PDB entry 5J7U | X-ray diffraction, 2.44 A resolution | chains B and C of the 6 polymer chains in the assembly

Chain B (and C):
Name: major capsid protein
Notes: chain C of this document is another copy of the same molecule, construct and numbering; everything in this record applies to it too
Amino-acid sequence (645 residues; numbered 0 to 644; the number before each row is that of its first residue; numbering starts at 0):
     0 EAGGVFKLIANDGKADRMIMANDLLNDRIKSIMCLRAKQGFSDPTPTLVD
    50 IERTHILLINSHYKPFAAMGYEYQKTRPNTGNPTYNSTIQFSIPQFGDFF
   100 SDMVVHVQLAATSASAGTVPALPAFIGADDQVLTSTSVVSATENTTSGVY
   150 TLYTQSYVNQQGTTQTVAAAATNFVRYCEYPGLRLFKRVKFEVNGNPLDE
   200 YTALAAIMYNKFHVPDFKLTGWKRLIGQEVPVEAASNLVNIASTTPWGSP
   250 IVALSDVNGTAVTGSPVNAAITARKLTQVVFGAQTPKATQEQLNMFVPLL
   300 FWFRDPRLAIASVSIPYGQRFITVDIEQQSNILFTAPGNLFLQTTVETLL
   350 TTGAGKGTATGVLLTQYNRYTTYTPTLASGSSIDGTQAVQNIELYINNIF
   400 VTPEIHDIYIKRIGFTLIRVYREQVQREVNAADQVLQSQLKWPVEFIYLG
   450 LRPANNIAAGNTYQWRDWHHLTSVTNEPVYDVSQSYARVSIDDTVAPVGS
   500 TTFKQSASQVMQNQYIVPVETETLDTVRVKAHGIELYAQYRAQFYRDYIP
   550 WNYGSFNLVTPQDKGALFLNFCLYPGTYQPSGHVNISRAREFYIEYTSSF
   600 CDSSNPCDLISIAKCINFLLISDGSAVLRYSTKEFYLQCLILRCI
Not modelled in the structure: 0-5, 622-644 (chain C: 0-4, 621-644)

How chain B and chain C interact:
Residue-residue contacts (268):
  L7(B) - A67(C)
  L7(B) - M68(C)
  L7(B) - G69(C)
  L7(B) - F399(C)
  L7(B) - V400(C)
  L7(B) - T401(C)
  A9(B) - A67(C)  hydrophobic
  M17(B) - Y62(C)  hydrogen bond (backbone-side chain)
  I18(B) - P64(C)
  I18(B) - F65(C)  hydrogen bond (backbone-backbone)
  M19(B) - P64(C)
  M19(B) - F65(C)
  M19(B) - A67(C)  hydrophobic
  N21(B) - T401(C)
  L24(B) - A66(C)  hydrophobic
  L24(B) - I404(C)  hydrophobic
  N25(B) - E403(C)  hydrogen bond
  I28(B) - E403(C)
  I28(B) - I407(C)  hydrophobic
  D42(B) - R411(C)  salt bridge
  T44(B) - R411(C)  hydrogen bond (backbone-side chain)
  P45(B) - I407(C)
  P45(B) - R411(C)  hydrogen bond (backbone-side chain)
  T46(B) - R411(C)
  L47(B) - R411(C)
  L47(B) - I412(C)  hydrophobic
  I50(B) - I404(C)  hydrophobic
  I50(B) - I407(C)  hydrophobic
  E51(B) - K63(C)  hydrogen bond (backbone-side chain)
  T53(B) - K63(C)
  T53(B) - P64(C)
  H54(B) - K63(C)  hydrogen bond (backbone-side chain)
  H54(B) - P64(C)
  I55(B) - P64(C)  hydrogen bond (backbone-backbone)
  I55(B) - F65(C)
  I55(B) - A66(C)  hydrogen bond (backbone-backbone)
  L57(B) - F65(C)  hydrophobic
  L57(B) - M68(C)  hydrophobic
  L57(B) - P305(C)
  L57(B) - R306(C)
  I58(B) - F98(C)  hydrophobic
  I58(B) - P305(C)
  I58(B) - R306(C)
  I58(B) - I398(C)  hydrophobic
  I58(B) - Y408(C)
  N59(B) - R306(C)  hydrogen bond (backbone-backbone)
  N59(B) - Y408(C)
  S60(B) - R306(C)
  S60(B) - L307(C)
  S60(B) - Y408(C)
  S60(B) - T415(C)  hydrogen bond
  S60(B) - Y577(C)  hydrogen bond (backbone-side chain)
  H61(B) - Y577(C)
  Y62(B) - F414(C)
  Y62(B) - L416(C)
  Y62(B) - Y577(C)
  Y62(B) - Q578(C)
  Y62(B) - P579(C)
  Y62(B) - F617(C)
  K63(B) - Q578(C)  hydrogen bond (backbone-side chain)
  F65(B) - P579(C)
  F65(B) - S580(C)
  F65(B) - G581(C)
  M68(B) - L572(C)  hydrophobic
  Y70(B) - Y552(C)
  Y70(B) - N569(C)  hydrogen bond
  Y70(B) - F570(C)  hydrogen bond (side chain-backbone)
  Y70(B) - C571(C)  hydrogen bond (side chain-backbone)
  Y70(B) - L572(C)  hydrophobic
  E71(B) - E534(C)
  Y72(B) - Y539(C)  hydrogen bond (backbone-side chain)
  Y72(B) - F543(C)  hydrophobic
  Y72(B) - Y547(C)
  Y72(B) - Y552(C)  hydrogen bond
  Q73(B) - Y539(C)
  K74(B) - Y539(C)
  D101(B) - Y547(C)  hydrogen bond
  D101(B) - N551(C)
  D101(B) - Y552(C)  hydrogen bond
  M102(B) - Y547(C)
  V103(B) - Y547(C)  hydrophobic
  H105(B) - R540(C)
  Q107(B) - R540(C)
  A123(B) - D255(C)
  A123(B) - N257(C)
  F124(B) - D255(C)
  F124(B) - V256(C)  hydrogen bond (backbone-backbone)
  I125(B) - V256(C)
  I125(B) - V261(C)  hydrophobic
  G126(B) - V256(C)
  Y152(B) - L253(C)  hydrophobic
  Q154(B) - V261(C)
  Q154(B) - T262(C)  hydrogen bond (side chain-backbone)
  Y208(B) - W550(C)
  D215(B) - D215(C)
  F216(B) - P214(C)  hydrophobic
  F216(B) - S554(C)
  F216(B) - F555(C)  hydrophobic
  F216(B) - L557(C)
  F216(B) - V558(C)
  F216(B) - T559(C)  hydrogen bond (backbone-backbone)
  K217(B) - P549(C)  hydrogen bond (side chain-backbone)
  K217(B) - W550(C)
  K217(B) - Y552(C)  hydrogen bond (side chain-backbone)
  K217(B) - S554(C)  hydrogen bond (side chain-backbone)
  K217(B) - L557(C)  hydrogen bond (side chain-backbone)
  K217(B) - T559(C)
  L218(B) - T559(C)
  T219(B) - T559(C)
  T219(B) - Q561(C)  hydrogen bond
  G220(B) - D546(C)
  G220(B) - T559(C)  hydrogen bond (backbone-side chain)
  W221(B) - W550(C)
  R223(B) - R545(C)
  R223(B) - D546(C)
  R223(B) - P560(C)  hydrogen bond (side chain-backbone)
  R223(B) - Q561(C)  hydrogen bond (side chain-backbone)
  R223(B) - K563(C)
  L224(B) - D546(C)
  L224(B) - Y547(C)
  L224(B) - W550(C)  hydrophobic
  V229(B) - Q561(C)
  E232(B) - P517(C)
  A233(B) - Y514(C)
  A233(B) - I515(C)
  A233(B) - V516(C)  hydrophobic
  A234(B) - Y514(C)
  A234(B) - I515(C)  hydrogen bond (backbone-backbone)
  S235(B) - N512(C)  hydrogen bond
  S235(B) - Q513(C)
  S235(B) - Y514(C)
  N236(B) - P374(C)
  N236(B) - M510(C)
  N236(B) - N512(C)  hydrogen bond (backbone-side chain)
  N236(B) - Q513(C)  hydrogen bond (backbone-backbone)
  L237(B) - F173(C)  hydrophobic
  L237(B) - T284(C)
  L237(B) - P285(C)
  V238(B) - Q159(C)  hydrogen bond (backbone-side chain)
  V238(B) - N512(C)
  I240(B) - Q159(C)
  I240(B) - F173(C)  hydrophobic
  I240(B) - N338(C)
  T243(B) - Q159(C)
  T244(B) - Q159(C)
  T244(B) - Q160(C)
  P245(B) - Q159(C)
  W246(B) - Q160(C)  hydrogen bond (backbone-side chain)
  S248(B) - Q160(C)
  I270(B) - F280(C)  hydrophobic
  T271(B) - F280(C)
  T271(B) - T284(C)
  T271(B) - P285(C)
  T271(B) - K286(C)
  A272(B) - V279(C)
  A272(B) - F280(C)  hydrophobic
  R273(B) - R175(C)
  R273(B) - E228(C)  salt bridge
  R273(B) - V278(C)
  R273(B) - V279(C)  hydrogen bond (backbone-backbone)
  R273(B) - Q283(C)
  R273(B) - T284(C)
  K274(B) - Q277(C)
  K274(B) - Y514(C)
  L275(B) - P230(C)  hydrophobic
  L275(B) - T276(C)
  L275(B) - Q277(C)  hydrogen bond (backbone-backbone)
  L275(B) - V279(C)  hydrophobic
  T276(B) - Y514(C)
  V278(B) - V516(C)  hydrophobic
  N293(B) - R540(C)  hydrogen bond
  N293(B) - Q542(C)  hydrogen bond (backbone-side chain)
  F295(B) - Q542(C)
  F295(B) - F543(C)  hydrophobic
  P297(B) - W550(C)  hydrophobic
  R303(B) - Y547(C)  hydrogen bond
  R303(B) - W550(C)
  R303(B) - N551(C)  hydrogen bond
  P305(B) - L572(C)  hydrophobic
  P305(B) - Y573(C)
  R306(B) - Y573(C)
  L341(B) - T262(C)
  T343(B) - I250(C)
  T343(B) - T262(C)  hydrogen bond (side chain-backbone)
  T343(B) - G263(C)
  V345(B) - P249(C)  hydrophobic
  V345(B) - I250(C)  hydrophobic
  T347(B) - P249(C)
  L348(B) - V497(C)  hydrophobic
  A358(B) - V497(C)
  T359(B) - A495(C)
  G360(B) - A495(C)
  G360(B) - P496(C)
  V361(B) - D492(C)
  V361(B) - T493(C)
  V361(B) - V494(C)
  V361(B) - P496(C)
  L362(B) - D492(C)
  L363(B) - S489(C)
  L363(B) - F502(C)  hydrophobic
  Y366(B) - R487(C)
  Y366(B) - F502(C)  hydrophobic
  R368(B) - Y485(C)
  Y369(B) - G247(C)
  Y369(B) - P249(C)  hydrophobic
  Y369(B) - I250(C)
  T370(B) - W246(C)
  T371(B) - W246(C)
  T371(B) - I250(C)
  T371(B) - G263(C)  hydrogen bond (side chain-backbone)
  T371(B) - P265(C)
  Y372(B) - Y485(C)
  T373(B) - G263(C)
  Y394(B) - Y539(C)  hydrophobic
  Y394(B) - F543(C)  hydrophobic
  N396(B) - Y552(C)  hydrogen bond
  F414(B) - M17(C)  hydrophobic
  P442(B) - A14(C)  hydrophobic
  E476(B) - N239(C)  hydrogen bond
  E476(B) - A268(C)
  E476(B) - A269(C)  hydrogen bond (side chain-backbone)
  E476(B) - I270(C)
  P477(B) - N239(C)  hydrogen bond (backbone-side chain)
  V478(B) - V238(C)  hydrophobic
  V478(B) - N239(C)
  Y479(B) - W246(C)
  Y479(B) - P265(C)
  D480(B) - K274(C)  salt bridge
  S482(B) - Q483(C)
  S484(B) - S484(C)
  S484(B) - Y485(C)
  A486(B) - A486(C)  hydrophobic
  I490(B) - S489(C)
  I490(B) - I490(C)
  I490(B) - D492(C)
  K503(B) - S489(C)
  K503(B) - D492(C)  salt bridge
  S505(B) - A486(C)
  S505(B) - R487(C)  hydrogen bond (side chain-backbone)
  S507(B) - S484(C)
  S507(B) - Y485(C)  hydrogen bond (side chain-backbone)
  Q508(B) - P245(C)
  Q508(B) - W246(C)
  Q508(B) - G247(C)  hydrogen bond (side chain-backbone)
  V509(B) - Q483(C)
  V509(B) - Y485(C)  hydrophobic
  M510(B) - W246(C)
  Q511(B) - V481(C)  hydrogen bond (side chain-backbone)
  Q511(B) - Q511(C)  hydrogen bond
  Y514(B) - K274(C)
  I533(B) - K6(C)
  F555(B) - S554(C)
  F555(B) - F555(C)  hydrophobic
  Q578(B) - I55(C)
  P579(B) - I18(C)  hydrophobic
  H582(B) - D15(C)  salt bridge
  H582(B) - I18(C)
  N584(B) - I8(C)  hydrogen bond (side chain-backbone)
  N584(B) - D11(C)
  N584(B) - D15(C)  hydrogen bond
  I585(B) - D11(C)  hydrogen bond (backbone-side chain)
  I585(B) - A14(C)  hydrophobic
  S586(B) - D11(C)  hydrogen bond
  R587(B) - K6(C)  hydrogen bond (side chain-backbone)
  R587(B) - I8(C)
  I615(B) - I18(C)  hydrophobic
  F617(B) - M17(C)  hydrophobic
  F617(B) - I18(C)  hydrophobic
Other interface residues (no listed pair), chain B (158 interface residues in all): A20, R35, L56, Q130, Y149, P230, V231, N239, G247, V251, F280, Q291, M294, L299, D304, E346, V481, V488, T501, A506, V516, V518, E534, L535, S580, R589
Other interface residues (no listed pair), chain C (144 interface residues in all): F5, M19, L57, F216, S254, A308, F340, D406, K410, W464, D480, S482, V488, D491, V518, L535, Y536, G553, D562

In short:
158 residues of chain B and 144 residues of chain C are in contact; the contacts include 59 hydrogen bonds and
5 salt bridges. Polar contacts include D42(B)-R411(C), R273(B)-E228(C) and D480(B)-K274(C).
Chain B and chain C are both major capsid protein; the structure, Faustovirus major capsid protein, was
determined by X-ray diffraction together with 5J7O and 5J7V from the same study.
